7PMN - chains 6 and J of the 22 polymer chains in the assembly; structure by electron microscopy, 3.20 A resolution.

[Chain 6]
Protein: DNA replication licensing factor MCM6
From: Saccharomyces cerevisiae
Notes: EC 3.6.4.12
UniProt: P53091 (MCM6_YEAST); numbering as in UniProt (aligned over 1-1017)
Chain sequence (1017 residues; each row starts with the number of its first residue):
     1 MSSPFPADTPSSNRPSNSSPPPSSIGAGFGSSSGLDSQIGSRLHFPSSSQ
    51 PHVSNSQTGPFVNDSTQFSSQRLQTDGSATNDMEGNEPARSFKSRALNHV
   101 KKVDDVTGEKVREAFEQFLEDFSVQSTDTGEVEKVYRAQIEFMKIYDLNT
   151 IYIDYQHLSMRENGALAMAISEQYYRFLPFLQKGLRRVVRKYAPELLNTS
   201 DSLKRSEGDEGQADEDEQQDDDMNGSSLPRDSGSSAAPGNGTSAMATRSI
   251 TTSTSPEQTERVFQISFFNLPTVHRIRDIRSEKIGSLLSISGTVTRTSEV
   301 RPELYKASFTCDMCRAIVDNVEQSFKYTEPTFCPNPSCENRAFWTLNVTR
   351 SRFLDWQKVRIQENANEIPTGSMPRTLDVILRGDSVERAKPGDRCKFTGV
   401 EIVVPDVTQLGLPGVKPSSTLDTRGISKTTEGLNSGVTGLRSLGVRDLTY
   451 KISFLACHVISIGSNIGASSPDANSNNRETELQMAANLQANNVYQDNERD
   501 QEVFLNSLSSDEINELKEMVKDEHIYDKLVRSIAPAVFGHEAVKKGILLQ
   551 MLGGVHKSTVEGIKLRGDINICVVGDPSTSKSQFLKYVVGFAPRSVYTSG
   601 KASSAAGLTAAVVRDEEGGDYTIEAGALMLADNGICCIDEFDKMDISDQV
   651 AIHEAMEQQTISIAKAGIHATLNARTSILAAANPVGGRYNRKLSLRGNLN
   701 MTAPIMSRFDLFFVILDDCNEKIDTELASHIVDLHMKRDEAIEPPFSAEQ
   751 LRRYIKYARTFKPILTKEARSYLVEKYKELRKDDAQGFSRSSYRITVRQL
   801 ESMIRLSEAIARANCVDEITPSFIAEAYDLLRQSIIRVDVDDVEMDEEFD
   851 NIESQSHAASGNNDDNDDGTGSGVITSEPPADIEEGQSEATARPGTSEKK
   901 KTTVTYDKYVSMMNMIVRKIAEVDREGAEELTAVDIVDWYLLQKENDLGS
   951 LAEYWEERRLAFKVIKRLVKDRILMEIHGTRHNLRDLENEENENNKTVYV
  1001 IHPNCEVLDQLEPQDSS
Unresolved in the structure: 1-90, 201-254, 420-433, 464-496, 738-743, 839-1017
Curated features (UniProtKB/Swiss-Prot):
  - motif: Ser707 to Asp710 (Arginine finger)
  - binding site (ATP): Gly575 to Ser582
  - modified residue: Ser78 (Phosphoserine), Ser249 (Phosphoserine), Ser372 (Phosphoserine), Thr766 (Phosphothreonine)
  - mutagenesis: Lys581 (K581A: Loss of MCM2-7 complex helicase activity)
Bound ions: Zn2+: Cys311, Cys314, Cys333, Cys338
Residues lining bound ligands: AMP-PNP (ANP; phosphoaminophosphonic acid-adenylate ester): Leu565, Glu657, Gln658, Arg708, Val797, Arg798, Glu801

[Chain J]
Molecule: Lagging strand template DNA
From: Saccharomyces cerevisiae
Sequence (122 nucleotides; row label = number of the first residue in the row):
     1 CCCCCCCCCCACCCCCCCCCCCCCCCCCCCCCCCCCCCCCCCCCCCCCCC
    51 CCCCCCCCCCCCCCCCCCCCCCCCCCCCCCCCCCCCCCCCCCCCCCCCCC
   101 CCCCCCCCCCCCCCCCCCCCCC
Unresolved in the structure: 12-100

[How chain 6 and chain J interact]
Residue-residue contacts (8):
  Leu443(6) with DC106(J), phosphate contact
  Gly444(6) with DC106(J), phosphate contact
  Val445(6) with DC105(J), phosphate contact; DC106(J), hydrogen bond to the phosphate
  Arg446(6) with DC106(J), salt bridge to the phosphate
  Arg614(6) with DA11(J), hydrogen bond to the sugar
  Glu616(6) with DA11(J), phosphate contact
  Gly619(6) with DA11(J), sugar contact
Interface residues without a listed pair, chain J (4 interface residues in all): DC10

[In short]
The interface between chain 6 and chain J involves 7 residues on one side and 4 on the other, with 2 hydrogen
bonds and 1 salt bridge. Polar pairs include Arg614(6)-DA11(J), Val445(6)-DC106(J) and Arg446(6)-DC106(J).
Ligands of chain 6: AMP-PNP.
Chain 6 is DNA replication licensing factor MCM6 and chain J is Lagging strand template DNA, both from
Saccharomyces cerevisiae; the structure, S. cerevisiae replisome-SCF(Dia2) complex bound to double-stranded
DNA (conformation II), was determined by electron microscopy together with 7PMK from the same study.
